6X3V - chains C and D of the 9 polymer chains in the assembly; structure by electron microscopy, 3.50 A resolution.

== Chain C ==
Name: Gamma-aminobutyric acid receptor subunit beta-2
Organism: Homo sapiens
Reference sequence: P47870 (GBRB2_HUMAN), isoform P47870-1; the construct has insertions or renumbered stretches relative to UniProt, so the offset changes along the chain: 1-307 = UniProt 25-331; 316-341 = UniProt 487-512
Amino-acid sequence (364 residues; each row starts with the number of its first residue):
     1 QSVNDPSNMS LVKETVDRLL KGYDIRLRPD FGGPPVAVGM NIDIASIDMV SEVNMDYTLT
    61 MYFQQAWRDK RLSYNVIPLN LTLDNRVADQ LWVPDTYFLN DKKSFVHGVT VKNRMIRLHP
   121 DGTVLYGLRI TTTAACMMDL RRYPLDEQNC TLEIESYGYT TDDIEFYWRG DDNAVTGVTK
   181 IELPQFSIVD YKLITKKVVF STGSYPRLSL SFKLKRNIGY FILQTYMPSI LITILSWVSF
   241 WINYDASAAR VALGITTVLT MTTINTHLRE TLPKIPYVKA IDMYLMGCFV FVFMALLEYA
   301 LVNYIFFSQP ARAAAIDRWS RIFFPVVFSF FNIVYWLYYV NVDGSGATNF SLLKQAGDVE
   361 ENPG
Unresolved in the structure: 1-6, 341-364
Differences from the reference sequence: linker (308-315)
Curated features (UniProtKB/Swiss-Prot):
  - binding site (histamine): Y97, S156, Y157, T202
  - binding site (4-aminobutanoate): Y157, T202
  - glycosylation (N-linked (GlcNAc...) asparagine): N8, N80, N149
Disulfide bonds: C136-C150
Glycans and other covalent adducts: N-acetylglucosamine (NAG) linked to N80, N149
Small-molecule neighbours:
  - gamma-amino-butanoic acid (ABU): Y97, E155, S156, Y157, F200, T202, Y205
  - Etomidate (V8D): M261, T262, N265, D282, L285, M286, F289, V290
From the paper describing this entry:
  - binding site for Etomidate: N265, M286, F289

== Chain D ==
Name: Gamma-aminobutyric acid receptor subunit alpha-1
Organism: Homo sapiens
Reference sequence: P14867 (GBRA1_HUMAN); the construct has insertions or renumbered stretches relative to UniProt, so the offset changes along the chain: 1-312 = UniProt 28-339; 320-358 = UniProt 418-456
Amino-acid sequence (358 residues; numbered 1 to 358; the number before each row is that of its first residue):
     1 QPSLQDELKD NTTVFTRILD RLLDGYDNRL RPGLGERVTE VKTDIFVTSF GPVSDHDMEY
    61 TIDVFFRQSW KDERLKFKGP MTVLRLNNLM ASKIWTPDTF FHNGKKSVAH NMTMPNKLLR
   121 ITEDGTLLYT MRLTVRAECP MHLEDFPMDA HACPLKFGSY AYTRAEVVYE WTREPARSVV
   181 VAEDGSRLNQ YDLLGQTVDS GIVQSSTGEY VVMTTHFHLK RKIGYFVIQT YLPCIMTVIL
   241 SQVSFWLNRE SVPARTVFGV TTVLTMTTLS ISARNSLPKV AYATAMDWFI AVCYAFVFSA
   301 LIEFATVNYF TKSQPARAAK IDRLSRIAFP LLFGIFNLVY WATYLNREPQ LKAPTPHQ
Unresolved in the structure: 1-9, 348-358
Differences from the reference sequence: linker (313-319)
Curated features (UniProtKB/Swiss-Prot):
  - binding site (4-aminobutanoate): R67, T130
  - binding site (3alpha-hydroxy-5alpha-pregnan-11,20-dione): W246
  - glycosylation (N-linked (GlcNAc...) asparagine): N11, N111
Disulfide bonds: C139-C153
Glycans and other covalent adducts: N-acetylglucosamine (NAG) linked to N111
Small-molecule neighbours:
  - gamma-amino-butanoic acid (ABU): F65, R67, L118, T130
  - Etomidate (V8D): I228, Q229, L232, P233, M236
From the paper describing this entry:
  - binding site for Etomidate: P233

== Chain C / chain D interface ==
Residue-residue contacts (89):
  D24(C) with T16(D), hydrogen bond
  I25(C) with N87(D); L89(D), hydrophobic
  R26(C) with L19(D); D20(D), salt bridge; L23(D); N87(D); L89(D); K93(D)
  L27(C) with T12(D); F15(D), hydrophobic; T16(D); L19(D), hydrophobic
  F31(C) with F15(D), hydrophobic; M81(D); L84(D), hydrophobic; R85(D)
  G32(C) with N11(D)
  V93(C) with M114(D), hydrophobic
  D95(C) with N88(D), hydrogen bond; M114(D); P115(D); N116(D); K117(D)
  T96(C) with M112(D); T113(D), hydrogen bond (backbone-backbone)
  Y97(C) with F65(D); M112(D); N116(D); R132(D)
  F98(C) with M112(D), hydrophobic; R132(D), hydrogen bond (backbone-side chain)
  L99(C) with F65(D), hydrophobic; R132(D), hydrogen bond (backbone-side chain)
  D101(C) with R132(D), salt bridge
  K102(C) with H110(D)
  S104(C) with M112(D), hydrogen bond
  V106(C) with M112(D), hydrophobic
  L128(C) with T113(D)
  I130(C) with M112(D), hydrophobic
  A135(C) with R187(D)
  M137(C) with R187(D)
  Y157(C) with K117(D); L118(D), hydrophobic; T130(D), hydrogen bond; M131(D), hydrogen bond (side chain-backbone); R132(D), hydrogen bond (side chain-backbone)
  G158(C) with L118(D); R120(D), hydrogen bond (backbone-side chain)
  Y159(C) with N87(D)
  T160(C) with R85(D)
  D162(C) with R85(D), salt bridge
  D163(C) with R85(D), salt bridge
  F200(C) with F46(D), hydrophobic
  S201(C) with R173(D)
  T202(C) with R120(D)
  Y205(C) with R120(D), hydrogen bond
  S247(C) with S251(D), hydrogen bond; A254(D)
  V251(C) with A254(D), hydrophobic; F258(D), hydrophobic
  I255(C) with L240(D), hydrophobic; V257(D), hydrophobic; T261(D)
  N265(C) with Q229(D)
  R269(C) with Q229(D); S272(D)
  K274(C) with N189(D); Q190(D); Y225(D)
  I275(C) with Y225(D)
  P276(C) with N189(D); K222(D); G224(D); Y225(D); I228(D)
  V278(C) with I228(D), hydrophobic
  D282(C) with Q229(D), hydrogen bond
  F293(C) with M236(D), hydrophobic; I239(D), hydrophobic; L240(D), hydrophobic
  L296(C) with L240(D), hydrophobic; F258(D), hydrophobic
  L297(C) with V243(D), hydrophobic
  A300(C) with L247(D), hydrophobic
  N303(C) with L247(D); N248(D), hydrogen bond
  Y304(C) with W246(D); R326(D)
Also at the interface, not in a pair above, chain C (59 interface residues in all): M55, R71, W92, P94, N100, F105, A248, V258, L259, P273, Y277, M286, F289
Also at the interface, not in a pair above, chain D (60 interface residues in all): R67, L86, M90, L128, S186, L232, P253, T265, S276

== Overview ==
The interface between chain C and chain D involves 59 residues on one side and 60 on the other, with 14
hydrogen bonds and 4 salt bridges. Polar pairs include R26(C)-D20(D), D101(C)-R132(D) and D162(C)-R85(D). From
the paper: a binding site for Etomidate at N265(C), M286(C) and P233(D) among others.
Chain C is Gamma-aminobutyric acid receptor subunit beta-2 and chain D is Gamma-aminobutyric acid receptor
subunit alpha-1, both from Homo sapiens; the structure, Human GABAA receptor alpha1-beta2-gamma2 subtype in
complex with GABA plus etomidate, was determined by electron microscopy together with 6X3S, 6X3T, 6X3U, 6X3W,
6X3X, 6X3Z and 6X40 from the same study.
